PDB entry 8HJU | electron microscopy, 2.80 A resolution | chains J and K of the 36 polymer chains in the assembly

# Chain J
Protein: Alpha subunit of light-harvesting 1
From: Roseiflexus castenholzii DSM 13941
UniProtKB: Q83XD1 (Q83XD1_9CHLR); numbering as in UniProt (aligned over 1-42)
Amino-acid sequence (42 residues; row label = number of the first residue in the row):
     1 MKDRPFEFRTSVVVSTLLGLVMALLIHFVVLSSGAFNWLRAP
Disordered / not traced: 1-3, 42
Small-molecule neighbours:
  - bacteriochlorophyll a (BCL), molecule 1: Phe6, Ser11, Ser15, Ile26
  - bacteriochlorophyll a (BCL), molecule 2: Phe6, Phe8, Ser11, Val12, Ser15
  - bacteriochlorophyll a (BCL), molecule 3: Val12, Val13, Thr16, Gly19, Leu20, Ala23, His27, Val30, Trp38, Leu39
  - bacteriochlorophyll a (BCL), molecule 4: Gly19, Met22, Ala23, Ile26, His27, Val30, Phe36
  - beta,psi-caroten-4-one (KGD), molecule 1: Val12, Ser15, Thr16, Leu18, Gly19, Met22, Leu25, Ile26, Val29
  - beta,psi-caroten-4-one (KGD), molecule 2: Leu20, Ala23, Leu24, His27, Phe28, Trp38

# Chain K
Protein: Beta subunit of light-harvesting 1
From: Roseiflexus castenholzii DSM 13941
UniProtKB: Q83XD2 (Q83XD2_9CHLR); numbering as in UniProt (aligned over 1-55)
Amino-acid sequence (55 residues; row label = number of the first residue in the row):
     1 MTDKPQNDLVPDQWKPLFNNAQWLVHDIVVKTIYGGLIIAVIAHVLCWAW
    51 TPWIR
Disordered / not traced: 1-6
Small-molecule neighbours:
  - bacteriochlorophyll a (BCL), molecule 1: Trp14, Leu17, Phe18, Trp23, His26, Val29, Val30, Ile33, Tyr34
  - bacteriochlorophyll a (BCL), molecule 2: Ile28, Lys31, Thr32, Gly35, Ile39
  - bacteriochlorophyll a (BCL), molecule 3: Thr32, Ile33, Gly36, Leu37, Ala40, His44, Cys47, Trp53, Ile54
  - bacteriochlorophyll a (BCL), molecule 4: Gly36, Ile39, Ala40, Ala43, His44, Cys47, Trp50
  - beta,psi-caroten-4-one (KGD), molecule 1: Val25, Ile28, Val29, Thr32, Ile33
  - beta,psi-caroten-4-one (KGD), molecule 2: Ile28, Thr32, Ile39, Ala43, Leu46, Cys47, Trp50
  - beta,psi-caroten-4-one (KGD), molecule 3: Tyr34, Leu37, Trp48, Ile54

# Interface between chain J and chain K
Residue-residue contacts (13):
  Arg4(J) with Leu17(K), hydrogen bond (side chain-backbone); Gln22(K), hydrogen bond
  Pro5(J) with Leu17(K)
  Phe8(J) with Phe18(K), hydrophobic; Gln22(K); His26(K)
  Ala35(J) with Thr51(K)
  Phe36(J) with Cys47(K); Trp50(K); Thr51(K); Trp53(K), hydrophobic
  Asn37(J) with Trp50(K)
  Trp38(J) with Trp50(K), hydrophobic
Also at the interface, not in a pair above, chain K (10 interface residues in all): Pro16, Val25

# Overview
The interface between chain J and chain K involves 7 residues on one side and 10 on the other; the contacts
include 2 hydrogen bonds. Among the polar pairs are Arg4(J)-Leu17(K) and Arg4(J)-Gln22(K).
Here chain J is Alpha subunit of light-harvesting 1 and chain K is Beta subunit of light-harvesting 1, both
from Roseiflexus castenholzii DSM 13941. Entry 8HJU (Cryo-EM structure of native RC-LH complex from
Roseiflexus castenholzii at 10,000 lux) was determined by electron microscopy together with 8HJV, 8J5O and
8J5P from the same study.
